Entry 7WBQ (X-ray diffraction, 3.34 A resolution); this record covers chains A and B.

[Chain A]
Protein: Angiotensin-converting enzyme 2
Organism: Homo sapiens
Notes: EC 3.4.17.23, 3.4.17.-
UniProt: Q9BYF1 (ACE2_HUMAN); residues 19-614 here = UniProt positions 19-614
Sequence (596 residues; each row starts with the number of its first residue):
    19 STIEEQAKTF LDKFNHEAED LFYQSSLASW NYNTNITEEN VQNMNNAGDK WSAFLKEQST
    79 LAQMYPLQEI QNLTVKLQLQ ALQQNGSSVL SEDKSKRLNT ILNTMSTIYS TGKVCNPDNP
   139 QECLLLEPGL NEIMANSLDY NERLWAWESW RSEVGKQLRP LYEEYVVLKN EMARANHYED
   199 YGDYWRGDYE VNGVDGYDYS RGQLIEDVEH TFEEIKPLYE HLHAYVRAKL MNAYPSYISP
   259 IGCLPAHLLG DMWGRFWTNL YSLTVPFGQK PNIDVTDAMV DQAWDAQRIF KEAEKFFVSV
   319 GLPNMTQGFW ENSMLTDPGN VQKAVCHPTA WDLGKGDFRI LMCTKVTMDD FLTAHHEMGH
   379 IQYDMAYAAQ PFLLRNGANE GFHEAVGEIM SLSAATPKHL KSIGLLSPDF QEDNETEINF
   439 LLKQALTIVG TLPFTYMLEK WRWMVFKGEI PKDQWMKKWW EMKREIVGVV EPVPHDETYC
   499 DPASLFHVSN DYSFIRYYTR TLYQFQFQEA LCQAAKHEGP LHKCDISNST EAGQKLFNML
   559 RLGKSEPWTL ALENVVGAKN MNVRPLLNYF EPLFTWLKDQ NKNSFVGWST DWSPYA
Disulfide bonds: Cys-133/Cys-141, Cys-344/Cys-361, Cys-530/Cys-542
Covalently attached groups: N-acetylglucosamine (NAG) linked to Asn-53, Asn-90, Asn-103, Asn-322, Asn-546
Bound ions: Zn2+: His-374, His-378, Glu-402
Swiss-Prot annotation at these positions:
  - region (Interaction with SARS-CoV spike glycoprotein): Asp-30 to Tyr-41, Met-82 to Pro-84, Lys-353 to Arg-357
  - active site: Glu-375 (Proton acceptor), His-505 (Proton donor)
  - binding site (chloride): Arg-169, Trp-477, Lys-481
  - binding site (substrate): Arg-273, His-345, Pro-346, Tyr-515
  - binding site (Zn(2+)): His-374, His-378, Glu-402
  - glycosylation (N-linked (GlcNAc...) asparagine): Asn-53, Asn-90, Asn-103, Asn-322, Asn-432, Asn-546
  - mutagenesis: Ser-19 (S19P: Increases slightly the interaction with RBD domain of SARS-CoV-2 spike protein), Gln-24 to Lys-26 (Slightly inhibits interaction with SARS-CoV spike glycoprotein), Gln-24 (Q24T: Increases slightly the interaction with RBD domain of SARS-CoV-2 spike protein), Ala-25 (A25V: Increases slightly the interaction with RBD domain of SARS-CoV-2 spike protein), Thr-27 (T27Y: Increases slightly the interaction with RBD domain of SARS-CoV-2 spike protein. In sACE2.v2.2; increases interaction with RBD domain of SARS-CoV-2 spike protein ...), Leu-29 (L29F: Increases slightly the interaction with RBD domain of SARS-CoV-2 spike protein), Lys-31 (K31D: Abolishes interaction with SARS-CoV spike glycoprotein; K31Y: Increases slightly the interaction with RBD domain of SARS-CoV-2 spike protein), Asn-33 (N33D: Increases slightly the interaction with RBD domain of SARS-CoV-2 spike protein), His-34 (H34A: Increases slightly the interaction with RBD domain of SARS-CoV-2 spike protein), Glu-37 (E37A: No effect on interaction with SARS-CoV spike glycoprotein), Asp-38 (D38A: No effect on interaction with SARS-CoV spike glycoprotein), Leu-39 (L39R: Increases slightly the interaction with RBD domain of SARS-CoV-2 spike protein), 48 further mutagenesis entries in UniProt

[Chain B]
Protein: Spike protein S1
Organism: Severe acute respiratory syndrome coronavirus 2
UniProt: P0DTC2 (SPIKE_SARS2); residue numbers follow UniProt; this construct covers 319-541
Sequence (223 residues; numbered 319 to 541; the number before each row is that of its first residue):
   319 RVQPTESIVR FPNITNLCPF GEVFNATRFA SVYAWNRKRI SNCVADYSVL YNSASFSTFK
   379 CYGVSPTKLN DLCFTNVYAD SFVIRGDEVR QIAPGQTGKI ADYNYKLPDD FTGCVIAWNS
   439 NNLDSKVGGN YNYRYRLFRK SNLKPFERDI STEIYQAGSK PCNGVEGFNC YFPLQSYGFQ
   499 PTNGVGYQPY RVVVLSFELL HAPATVCGPK KSTNLVKNKC VNF
Unresolved in the structure: 319-332, 528-541
Disulfide bonds: Cys-336/Cys-361, Cys-379/Cys-432, Cys-391/Cys-525, Cys-480/Cys-488
Covalently attached groups: N-acetylglucosamine (NAG) linked to Asn-343
Differences from the reference sequence: variant Arg-452 (Leu in P0DTC2); engineered mutation Lys-478 (Thr in P0DTC2)
Swiss-Prot annotation at these positions:
  - region: Arg-403 to Asp-405 (Integrin-binding motif), Asn-448 to Tyr-451, Tyr-453 to Phe-456 (Immunodominant HLA epitope recognized by the CD8+)
  - glycosylation: Thr-323 (O-linked (GalNAc) threonine), Ser-325 (O-linked (HexNAc...) serine), Asn-331 (N-linked (GlcNAc...) (complex) asparagine), Asn-343 (N-linked (GlcNAc...) (complex) asparagine)
  - natural variant: Gly-339 (G339D: In strain: Omicron/BA.1, Omicron/BA.2 and 4 more; G339H: In strain: Omicron/BA.2.75, Omicron/XBB.1.5 and 1 more), Arg-346 (R346K: In strain: Mu/B.1.621; R346T: In strain: Omicron/BQ.1.1, Omicron/XBB.1.5 and 1 more), Leu-368 (L368I: In strain: Omicron/XBB.1.5, Omicron/EG.5.1), Ser-371 (S371F: In strain: Omicron/BA.2, Omicron/BA.2.12.1 and 6 more; S371L: In strain: Omicron/BA.1), Ser-373 (S373P: In strain: Omicron/BA.1, Omicron/BA.2 and 7 more), Ser-375 (S375F: In strain: Omicron/BA.1, Omicron/BA.2 and 7 more), Thr-376 (T376A: In strain: Omicron/BA.2, Omicron/BA.2.12.1 and 5 more), Asp-405 (D405N: In strain: Omicron/BA.2, Omicron/BA.2.12.1 and 6 more), Arg-408 (R408S: In strain: Omicron/BA.2, Omicron/BA.2.12.1 and 6 more), Lys-417 (K417N: In strain: Beta/B.1.351, Omicron/BA.1 and 8 more; K417T: In strain: Gamma/P.1), Asn-440 (N440K: In strain: Omicron/BA.1, Omicron/BA.2 and 7 more), Lys-444 (K444T: In strain: Omicron/BQ.1.1), 16 further natural variant entries in UniProt
  - mutagenesis: Asn-331 (N331Q: Reduced viral infectivity), Asn-343 (N343Q: Reduced viral infectivity), Tyr-453 (Y453F: Decreased HLA binding to NF9 epitope. Increased binding affinity to human ACE2), Ala-475 (A475V: Increased resistance to neutralizing antibodies), Val-483 (V483A: Increased resistance to neutralizing antibodies), Glu-484 (E484D: Increased replication in human TMEM106B overexpressing cells), Phe-490 (F490L: Increased resistance to neutralizing antibodies and human covalescent sera neutralization), Gln-493 (Q493N: Reduced host ACE2-binding affinity in vitro; Q493Y: Reduced host ACE2-binding affinity in vitro), Asn-501 (N501T: Reduced host ACE2-binding affinity in vitro; N501Y: Increased binding affinity to human ACE2), His-519 (H519P: Increased resistance to human covalescent sera neutralization)

[Interface between chain A and chain B]
Contacting residue pairs (36):
  Gln-24(A) / Ala-475(B)
  Gln-24(A) / Asn-487(B)  hydrogen bond
  Thr-27(A) / Phe-456(B)
  Thr-27(A) / Ala-475(B)
  Thr-27(A) / Tyr-489(B)
  Phe-28(A) / Tyr-489(B)
  Asp-30(A) / Lys-417(B)  salt bridge
  Asp-30(A) / Phe-456(B)
  Lys-31(A) / Phe-456(B)
  Lys-31(A) / Gln-493(B)  hydrogen bond
  His-34(A) / Tyr-453(B)
  His-34(A) / Leu-455(B)
  Glu-35(A) / Gln-493(B)
  Glu-37(A) / Tyr-505(B)  hydrogen bond
  Asp-38(A) / Tyr-449(B)  hydrogen bond
  Tyr-41(A) / Gln-498(B)
  Tyr-41(A) / Thr-500(B)  hydrogen bond
  Tyr-41(A) / Asn-501(B)  hydrogen bond
  Gln-42(A) / Gly-446(B)  hydrogen bond (side chain-backbone)
  Gln-42(A) / Tyr-449(B)  hydrogen bond
  Gln-42(A) / Gln-498(B)
  Met-82(A) / Phe-486(B)  hydrophobic
  Tyr-83(A) / Phe-486(B)
  Tyr-83(A) / Asn-487(B)  hydrogen bond
  Tyr-83(A) / Tyr-489(B)  hydrogen bond
  Asn-330(A) / Thr-500(B)
  Lys-353(A) / Gly-496(B)  hydrogen bond (side chain-backbone)
  Lys-353(A) / Gln-498(B)
  Lys-353(A) / Asn-501(B)
  Lys-353(A) / Gly-502(B)  hydrogen bond (backbone-backbone)
  Lys-353(A) / Tyr-505(B)
  Gly-354(A) / Gly-502(B)
  Gly-354(A) / Tyr-505(B)
  Asp-355(A) / Thr-500(B)
  Arg-357(A) / Thr-500(B)
  Arg-393(A) / Tyr-505(B)
Also at the interface, not in a pair above, chain B (18 interface residues in all): Gly-476
From the paper, about this interface:
  - specific contacts: Gln-24(A)/Asn-487(B) (hydrogen bond), Asp-30(A)/Lys-417(B) (salt bridge), Lys-31(A)/Gln-493(B) (hydrogen bond), His-34(A)/Tyr-453(B), Glu-37(A)/Tyr-505(B) (hydrogen bond), Asp-38(A)/Tyr-449(B) (hydrogen bond), Tyr-41(A)/Thr-500(B) (hydrogen bond), Gln-42(A)/Tyr-449(B) (hydrogen bond), Gln-42(A)/Gln-498(B) (hydrogen bond), Met-82(A)/Phe-486(B) (hydrophobic contact), Tyr-83(A)/Tyr-489(B) (hydrogen bond), Tyr-83(A)/Phe-486(B) (pi stacking), Lys-353(A)/Gly-496(B) (hydrogen bond)

[Overview]
19 residues of chain A face 18 of chain B across their interface, with 12 hydrogen bonds and 1 salt bridge.
Among the polar pairs are Asp-30(A)/Lys-417(B), Gln-24(A)/Asn-487(B) and Lys-31(A)/Gln-493(B). The paper
describes hydrogen bonds between Gln-24(A) and Asn-487(B), Lys-31(A) and Gln-493(B) and Glu-37(A) and
Tyr-505(B) among others; a salt bridge between Asp-30(A) and Lys-417(B); a contact between His-34(A) and
Tyr-453(B).
Chain A is Angiotensin-converting enzyme 2 (Homo sapiens) and chain B is Spike protein S1 (Severe acute
respiratory syndrome coronavirus 2); the structure, Crystal structure of the receptor binding domain of
SARS-CoV-2 Delta variant spike glycoprotein in complex with ..., was determined by X-ray diffraction (same
publication as 7WBL and 7WBP).
